9CTW - chains D and B of the 6 polymer chains in the assembly; structure by electron microscopy, 3.01 A resolution.

# Chain D
Protein: Long conformation Fab heavy chain
From: Mus musculus
Notes: antibody fragment or engineered binder
Chain sequence (262 residues; numbered -18 to 243; the number before each row is that of its first residue; numbers below 1 keep their minus sign (Met-18 is residue -18)):
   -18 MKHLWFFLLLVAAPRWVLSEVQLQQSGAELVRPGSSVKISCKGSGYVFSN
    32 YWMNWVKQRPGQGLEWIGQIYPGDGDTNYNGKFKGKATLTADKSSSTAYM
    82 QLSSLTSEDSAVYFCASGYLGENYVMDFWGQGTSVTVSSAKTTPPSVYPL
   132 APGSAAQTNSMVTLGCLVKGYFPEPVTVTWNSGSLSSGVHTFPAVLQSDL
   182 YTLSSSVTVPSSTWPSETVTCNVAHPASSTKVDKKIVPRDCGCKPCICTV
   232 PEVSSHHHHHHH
Disordered / not traced: -18 to 0, 221-243
Disulfides: Cys22-Cys96, Cys147-Cys202

# Chain B
Protein: Membrane protein
From: Severe acute respiratory syndrome coronavirus 2
UniProtKB: P0DTC5 (VME1_SARS2); residues 1-222 here = UniProt positions 1-222
Chain sequence (231 residues; each row starts with the number of its first residue):
     1 MADSNGTITVEELKKLLEQWNLVIGFLFLTWICLLQFAYANRNRFLYIIK
    51 LIFLWLLWPVTLACFVLAAVYRINWITGGIAIAMACLVGLMWLSYFIASF
   101 RLFARTRSMWSFNPETNILLNVPLHGTILTRPLLESELVIGAVILRGHLR
   151 IAGHHLGRCDIKDLPKEITVATSRTLSYYKLGASQRVAGDSGFAAYSRYR
   201 IGNYKLNTDHSSSSDNIALLVQSNSLEVLFQ
Disordered / not traced: 1-16, 207-231
Sequence notes: expression tag (223-231)
Swiss-Prot annotation at these positions:
  - glycosylation: Asn5 (N-linked (GlcNAc...) asparagine)
  - natural variant: Asp3 (D3G: In strain: Omicron/BA.1; D3N: In strain: Omicron/BA.5, Omicron/BQ.1.1), Gln19 (Q19E: In strain: Omicron/BA.1, Omicron/BA.2 and 7 more), Ala63 (A63T: In strain: Omicron/BA.1, Omicron/BA.2 and 7 more), Ile82 (I82T: In strain: Eta/B.1.525 and Delta/B.1.617.2)
  - mutagenesis: Arg42 to Arg44 (Partial loss of N-RNA binding)

# Chain D / chain B interface
Pairs across the interface - 4 pairs, chain D then chain B:
  Tyr100(D) - Arg146(B)
  Tyr100(D) - Gly189(B)
  Glu103(D) - Arg146(B)  salt bridge
  Asp108(D) - Arg146(B)  salt bridge
Also at the interface, not in a pair above, chain D (5 interface residues in all): Leu101, Val106
Also at the interface, not in a pair above, chain B (5 interface residues in all): Leu145, Ala188, Ser191

# In short
The chain D/chain B interface involves 5 residues from each chain, with 2 salt bridges. Among the polar pairs
are Glu103(D)-Arg146(B) and Asp108(D)-Arg146(B). Curated annotation (UniProt) lists 3 mutagenesis sites on
chain B.
Chain D is Long conformation Fab heavy chain (Mus musculus) and chain B is Membrane protein (Severe acute
respiratory syndrome coronavirus 2); the structure, Cryo-EM structure of SARS-CoV-2 M (long conformation) in
the presence of C1P, was determined by electron microscopy together with 9CTU from the same study.
